PDB entry 3RFG | X-ray diffraction, 3.90 A resolution | chains A and B

== Chain A (and B) ==
Protein: Guanine nucleotide-binding protein subunit beta-like protein
Organism: Saccharomyces cerevisiae
Notes: chain B of this document is another copy of the same molecule, construct and numbering; everything in this record applies to it too
UniProtKB: P38011 (GBLP_YEAST); residues 2-319 here = UniProt positions 2-319
Amino-acid sequence (319 residues; row label = number of the first residue in the row):
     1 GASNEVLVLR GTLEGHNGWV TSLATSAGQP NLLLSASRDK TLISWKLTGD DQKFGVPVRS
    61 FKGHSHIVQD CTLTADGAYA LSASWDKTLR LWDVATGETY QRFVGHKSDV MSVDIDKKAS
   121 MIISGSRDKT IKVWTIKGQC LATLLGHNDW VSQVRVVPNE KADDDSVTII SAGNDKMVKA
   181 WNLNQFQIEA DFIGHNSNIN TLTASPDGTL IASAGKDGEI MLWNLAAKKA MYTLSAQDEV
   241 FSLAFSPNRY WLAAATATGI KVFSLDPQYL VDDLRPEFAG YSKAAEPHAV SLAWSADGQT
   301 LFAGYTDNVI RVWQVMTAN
Disordered / not traced: 1-5, 158-181, 318-319
Sequence notes: expression tag (1)
Swiss-Prot annotation at these positions:
  - modified residue: A2 (N-acetylalanine), T96 (Phosphothreonine), T168 (Phosphothreonine)
  - cross-link (Glycyl lysine isopeptide (Lys-Gly)): K46 (interchain with G-Cter in ubiquitin), K53 (interchain with G-Cter in ubiquitin), K107 (interchain with G-Cter in ubiquitin), K137 (interchain with G-Cter in ubiquitin), K161 (interchain with G-Cter in ubiquitin)

== Chain A / chain B interface ==
Contacting residue pairs (38):
  Q139(A) - H147(B)  hydrogen bond
  C140(A) - H147(B)
  L141(A) - L145(B)
  L141(A) - G146(B)
  L141(A) - H147(B)  hydrogen bond (backbone-backbone)
  T143(A) - L145(B)  hydrogen bond (backbone-backbone)
  L144(A) - L144(B)  hydrophobic
  L145(A) - L141(B)
  L145(A) - T143(B)  hydrogen bond (backbone-backbone)
  G146(A) - L141(B)
  H147(A) - Q139(B)  hydrogen bond
  H147(A) - C140(B)
  H147(A) - L141(B)  hydrogen bond (backbone-backbone)
  W150(A) - L183(B)
  W150(A) - N184(B)
  W150(A) - F186(B)  hydrophobic
  L183(A) - W150(B)
  N184(A) - W150(B)
  N184(A) - I193(B)
  Q185(A) - W223(B)
  Q185(A) - K228(B)
  Q185(A) - K229(B)
  F186(A) - W150(B)  hydrophobic
  F186(A) - F192(B)  hydrogen bond (backbone-backbone)
  Q187(A) - D191(B)
  Q187(A) - K228(B)
  I188(A) - E189(B)
  I188(A) - A190(B)  hydrogen bond (backbone-backbone)
  E189(A) - I188(B)
  E189(A) - E189(B)
  A190(A) - I188(B)  hydrogen bond (backbone-backbone)
  D191(A) - Q187(B)
  F192(A) - F186(B)  hydrogen bond (backbone-backbone)
  I193(A) - N184(B)
  W223(A) - Q185(B)
  K228(A) - Q185(B)
  K228(A) - Q187(B)
  K229(A) - Q185(B)
Also at the interface, not in a pair above, chain A (26 interface residues in all): A142, V157, G194
Also at the interface, not in a pair above, chain B (26 interface residues in all): A142, V157, G194

== Overview ==
The chain A/chain B interface involves 26 residues from each chain; the contacts include 10 hydrogen bonds.
Polar contacts include Q139(A)-H147(B), L141(A)-H147(B) and T143(A)-L145(B).
Both chains are Guanine nucleotide-binding protein subunit beta-like protein (Saccharomyces cerevisiae). Entry
3RFG (Crystal structure of the yeast RACK1 dimer in space group P63) was determined by X-ray diffraction
together with 3RFH from the same study.
